Entry 7SJ9 (electron microscopy, 3.80 A resolution); this record covers chains A and B of the 14 polymer chains in the assembly.

[Chain A]
Name: Tubulin alpha-1B chain
Organism: Homo sapiens
UniProtKB: P68363 (TBA1B_HUMAN); numbering as in UniProt; present here: 1-37, 43-451
Chain sequence (457 residues; numbered 1 to 451 plus 8 insertion-coded residues; 2 numbers in that range are skipped by the numbering (no residue carries them; nothing is unmodelled there); the number before each row is that of its first residue; a row labelled like 37A-37H holds insertion residues (37A, then the next letters in order)):
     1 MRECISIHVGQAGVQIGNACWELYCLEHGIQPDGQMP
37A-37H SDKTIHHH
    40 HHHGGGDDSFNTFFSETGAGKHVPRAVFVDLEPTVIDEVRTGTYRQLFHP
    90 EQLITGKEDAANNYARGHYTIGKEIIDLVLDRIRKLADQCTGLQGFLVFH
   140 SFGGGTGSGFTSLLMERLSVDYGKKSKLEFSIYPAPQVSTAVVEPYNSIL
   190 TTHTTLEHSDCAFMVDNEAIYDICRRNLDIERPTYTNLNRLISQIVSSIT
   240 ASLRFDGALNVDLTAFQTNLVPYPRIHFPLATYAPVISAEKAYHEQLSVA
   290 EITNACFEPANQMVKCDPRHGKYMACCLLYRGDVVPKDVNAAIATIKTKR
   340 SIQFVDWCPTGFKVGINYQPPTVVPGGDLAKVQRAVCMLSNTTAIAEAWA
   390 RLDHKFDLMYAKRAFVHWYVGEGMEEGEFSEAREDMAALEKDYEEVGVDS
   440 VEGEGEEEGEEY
Disordered / not traced: 37A-37H, 43-46, 442-451
Sequence notes: insertion (37F-37H, 40-42); engineered mutation Ala-254 (Glu in P68363)
Ligand contacts:
  - GTP (guanosine-5'-triphosphate), molecule 1: Gly-10, Gln-11, Ala-12, Gln-15, Asp-69, Glu-71, Asp-98, Ala-99, Ala-100, Asn-101, Ser-140, Gly-142, Gly-143, Gly-144, Thr-145, Gly-146, Ile-171, Thr-179, Glu-183, Asn-206, Tyr-224, Leu-227, Asn-228
  - GTP, molecule 2: Ala-247, Leu-248, Asn-249, Asp-251
UniProt features mapped onto this chain:
  - motif: Met-1 to Cys-4 (MREC motif)
  - binding site (GTP): Gly-10, Gln-11, Ala-12, Gln-15, Glu-71, Ala-99, Ser-140, Gly-143, Gly-144, Thr-145, Gly-146, Thr-179, Glu-183, Asn-206, Tyr-224, Asn-228, Leu-252
  - binding site (Mg(2+)): Glu-71
  - site: Tyr-451 (Involved in polymerization)
  - modified residue: Lys-37C (N6,N6,N6-trimethyllysine), Ser-48 (Phosphoserine), Ser-232 (Phosphoserine), Tyr-282 (3'-nitrotyrosine), Arg-339 (Omega-N-methylarginine), Ser-439 (Phosphoserine), Glu-443 (5-glutamyl polyglutamate), Glu-445 (5-glutamyl polyglutamate), Tyr-451 (3'-nitrotyrosine)
  - cross-link (Glycyl lysine isopeptide (Lys-Gly)): Lys-326 (interchain with G-Cter in ubiquitin), Lys-370 (interchain with G-Cter in ubiquitin)
What the authors report for this chain:
  - mutagenesis - E254A: abolished catalytic activity on GTP
  - mutagenesis - E254A: increased binding to Microtubule-associated protein RP/EB family member 3

[Chain B]
Name: Tubulin beta-3 chain
Organism: Homo sapiens
UniProtKB: Q13509 (TBB3_HUMAN); residues 1-450 here = UniProt positions 1-450
Chain sequence (456 residues; each row starts with the number of its first residue):
     1 MREIVHIQAGQCGNQIGAKFWEVISDEHGIDPSGNYVGDSDLQLERISVY
    51 YNEASSHKYVPRAILVDLEPGTMDSVRSGAFGHLFRPDNFIFGQSGAGNN
   101 WAKGHYTEGAELVDSVLDVVRKECENCDCLQGFQLTHSLGGGTGSGMGTL
   151 LISKVREEYPDRIMNTFSVVPSPKVSDTVVEPYNATLSIHQLVENTDETY
   201 CIDNEALYDICFRTLKLATPTYGDLNHLVSATMSGVTTSLRFPGQLNADL
   251 RKLAVNMVPFPRLHFFMPGFAPLTARGSQQYRALTVPELTQQMFDAKNMM
   301 AACDPRHGRYLTVATVFRGRMSMKEVDEQMLAIQSKNSSYFVEWIPNNVK
   351 VAVCDIPPRGLKMSSTFIGNSTAIQELFKRISEQFTAMFRRKAFLHWYTG
   401 EGMDEMEFTEAESNMNDLVSEYQQYQDATAEEEGEMYEDDEEESEAQGPK
   451 ENLYFQ
Disordered / not traced: 430-456
Sequence notes: expression tag (451-456)
Ligand contacts:
  - GTP (guanosine-5'-triphosphate), molecule 1: Gly-10, Gln-11, Cys-12, Gln-15, Asp-67, Glu-69, Gly-96, Ala-97, Gly-98, Asn-99, Ser-138, Gly-141, Gly-142, Thr-143, Gly-144, Val-169, Asp-177, Thr-178, Asn-204, Tyr-222, Leu-225, Asn-226
  - GTP, molecule 2: Gln-245, Leu-246, Asn-247, Lys-252
UniProt features mapped onto this chain:
  - motif: Met-1 to Ile-4 (MREI motif)
  - binding site (GDP): Gly-10, Gln-11, Cys-12, Gln-15, Asn-99, Ser-138, Gly-142, Thr-143, Gly-144, Asp-177, Asn-204, Tyr-222, Asn-226
  - binding site (GTP): Gln-11, Glu-69, Ser-138, Gly-142, Thr-143, Gly-144, Asn-204, Asn-226
  - binding site (Mg(2+)): Glu-69
  - modified residue: Ser-172 (Phosphoserine), Glu-438 (5-glutamyl polyglutamate), Ser-444 (Phosphoserine)
  - natural variant: Arg-62 (R62Q: In CFEOM3A), Thr-178 (T178M: In CDCBM1), Glu-205 (E205K: In CDCBM1), Arg-262 (R262C: In CFEOM3A; R262H: In CFEOM3A), Ala-302 (A302T: In CFEOM3A; A302V: In CDCBM1), Met-323 (M323V: In CDCBM1), Arg-380 (R380C: In CFEOM3A), Glu-410 (E410K: In CFEOM3A), Asp-417 (D417H: In CFEOM3A; D417N: In CFEOM3A)

[Chain A / chain B interface]
Residue-residue contacts (77; chain A residue first):
  Met-1(A) / Pro-70(B)  hydrophobic
  Met-1(A) / Asp-74(B)
  Met-1(A) / Gln-94(B)  hydrogen bond (backbone-side chain)
  Arg-2(A) / Pro-70(B)
  Arg-2(A) / Gly-71(B)
  Arg-2(A) / Gln-94(B)
  His-42(A) / Asp-74(B)  salt bridge
  Gly-131(A) / Gln-94(B)
  Gln-133(A) / Gln-94(B)
  Gln-133(A) / Ser-95(B)
  Lys-163(A) / Gly-400(B)
  Asp-245(A) / Ser-75(B)
  Gly-246(A) / Gln-11(B)
  Ala-247(A) / Gln-11(B)  hydrogen bond (backbone-side chain)
  Ala-247(A) / Gln-15(B)
  Ala-247(A) / Tyr-222(B)
  Leu-248(A) / Gln-11(B)
  Leu-248(A) / Asp-177(B)
  Asn-249(A) / Gln-11(B)  hydrogen bond (backbone-side chain)
  Asn-249(A) / Glu-69(B)  hydrogen bond
  Asp-251(A) / Ser-95(B)
  Asp-251(A) / Gly-96(B)
  Asp-251(A) / Gly-98(B)  hydrogen bond (side chain-backbone)
  Thr-253(A) / Lys-103(B)
  Ala-254(A) / Gly-98(B)
  Ala-254(A) / Asn-99(B)
  Gln-256(A) / Trp-397(B)
  Thr-257(A) / Gly-98(B)
  Thr-257(A) / Phe-394(B)
  Thr-257(A) / Trp-397(B)
  Asn-258(A) / Asn-99(B)  hydrogen bond
  Asn-258(A) / Val-179(B)  hydrogen bond (side chain-backbone)
  Asn-258(A) / Phe-394(B)
  Val-260(A) / Phe-394(B)
  Val-260(A) / Trp-397(B)  hydrogen bond (backbone-side chain)
  Pro-261(A) / Phe-394(B)  hydrogen bond (backbone-backbone)
  Pro-261(A) / His-396(B)  hydrogen bond (backbone-side chain)
  Tyr-262(A) / Arg-391(B)  hydrogen bond (side chain-backbone)
  Tyr-262(A) / Lys-392(B)
  Tyr-262(A) / His-396(B)
  Pro-263(A) / His-396(B)
  Val-324(A) / Thr-219(B)
  Val-324(A) / Pro-220(B)
  Pro-325(A) / Tyr-208(B)
  Pro-325(A) / Tyr-222(B)  hydrophobic
  Lys-326(A) / Tyr-208(B)
  Lys-326(A) / Phe-212(B)
  Lys-326(A) / Leu-217(B)  hydrogen bond (side chain-backbone)
  Lys-326(A) / Ala-218(B)
  Lys-326(A) / Pro-220(B)
  Asn-329(A) / Val-175(B)
  Asn-329(A) / Glu-205(B)  hydrogen bond
  Asn-329(A) / Tyr-208(B)
  Ile-332(A) / Val-175(B)  hydrophobic
  Lys-336(A) / Lys-174(B)  hydrogen bond (side chain-backbone)
  Lys-336(A) / Val-175(B)
  Asp-345(A) / Arg-390(B)  salt bridge
  Asp-345(A) / Arg-391(B)  salt bridge
  Trp-346(A) / Ala-387(B)
  Trp-346(A) / Met-388(B)
  Trp-346(A) / Arg-391(B)
  Trp-346(A) / Ala-393(B)  hydrophobic
  Pro-348(A) / Gln-384(B)
  Pro-348(A) / Met-388(B)
  Thr-349(A) / Ser-176(B)
  Thr-349(A) / Val-179(B)  hydrogen bond (side chain-backbone)
  Thr-349(A) / Gln-384(B)
  Phe-351(A) / Ser-176(B)  hydrogen bond (backbone-side chain)
  Phe-351(A) / Asp-177(B)
  Phe-351(A) / Thr-178(B)
  Phe-351(A) / Val-179(B)
  Lys-352(A) / Asn-99(B)  hydrogen bond
  Lys-352(A) / Asp-177(B)
  Lys-352(A) / Val-179(B)
  Val-353(A) / Asp-177(B)  hydrogen bond (backbone-backbone)
  Asp-438(A) / Arg-391(B)
  Ser-439(A) / Arg-391(B)  hydrogen bond
Interface residues without a listed pair, chain A (39 interface residues in all): Cys-315, Cys-347, Gly-350
Interface residues without a listed pair, chain B (43 interface residues in all): Thr-72, Ala-97, Val-180, Pro-182, Thr-221

[Overview]
39 residues of chain A face 43 of chain B across their interface, with 19 hydrogen bonds and 3 salt bridges.
Among the polar pairs are His-42(A)/Asp-74(B), Asp-345(A)/Arg-390(B) and Asp-345(A)/Arg-391(B). From the
paper: E254A of chain A abolishes catalytic activity on GTP; E254A of chain A increases binding to
Microtubule-associated protein RP/EB family member 3.
Here chain A is Tubulin alpha-1B chain and chain B is Tubulin beta-3 chain, both from Homo sapiens. Entry 7SJ9
(13pf E254A microtubule from recombinant human tubulin decorated with EB3) was determined by electron
microscopy (same publication as 7SJ7, 7SJ8 and 7SJA).
